PDB entry 8E3Z | electron microscopy, 2.70 A resolution | chains A and N of the 6 polymer chains in the assembly

== Chain A ==
Molecule: Guanine nucleotide-binding protein G(s) subunit alpha isoforms short
Organism: Homo sapiens
Reference sequence: P63092 (GNAS2_HUMAN); residue numbers follow UniProt; this construct covers 1-394
Chain sequence (394 residues; each row starts with the number of its first residue):
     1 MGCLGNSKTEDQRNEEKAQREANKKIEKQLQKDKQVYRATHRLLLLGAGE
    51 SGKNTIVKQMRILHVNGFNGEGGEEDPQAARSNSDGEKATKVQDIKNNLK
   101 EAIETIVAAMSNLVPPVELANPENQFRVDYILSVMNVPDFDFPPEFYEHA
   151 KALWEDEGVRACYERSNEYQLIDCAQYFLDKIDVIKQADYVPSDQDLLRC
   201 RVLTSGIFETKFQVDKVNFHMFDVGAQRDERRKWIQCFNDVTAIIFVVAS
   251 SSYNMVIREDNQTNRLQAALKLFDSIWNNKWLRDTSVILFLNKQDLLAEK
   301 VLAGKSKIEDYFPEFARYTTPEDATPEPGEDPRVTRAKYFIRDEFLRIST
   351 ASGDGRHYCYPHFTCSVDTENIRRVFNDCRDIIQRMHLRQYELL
Not modelled in the structure: 1-15, 62-204, 252-263, 301-307
Differences from the reference sequence: conflict Asn-54 (Ser in P63092), Ala-226 (Gly in P63092), Ala-268 (Glu in P63092), Lys-271 (Asn in P63092), Asp-274 (Lys in P63092), Lys-280 (Arg in P63092), Asp-284 (Thr in P63092), Thr-285 (Ile in P63092), Ser-366 (Ala in P63092)

== Chain N ==
Molecule: Nanobody 35
Organism: Lama glama
Notes: antibody fragment or engineered binder
Chain sequence (138 residues; each row starts with the number of its first residue):
     1 QVQLQESGGGLVQPGGSLRLSCAASGFTFSNYKMNWVRQAPGKGLEWVSD
    51 ISQSGASISYTGSVKGRFTISRDNAKNTLYLQMNSLKPEDTAVYYCARCP
   101 APFTRDCFDVTSTTYAYRGQGTQVTVSSHHHHHHEPEA
Not modelled in the structure: 127-138
Disulfide bonds: Cys-22/Cys-96, Cys-99/Cys-107

== How chain A and chain N interact ==
Pairs across the interface (32; chain A residue first):
  Arg-228(A) / Thr-114(N)  hydrogen bond
  Asp-229(A) / Asp-109(N)
  Asp-229(A) / Ser-112(N)
  Asp-229(A) / Thr-113(N)  hydrogen bond (side chain-backbone)
  Glu-230(A) / Asp-109(N)
  Glu-230(A) / Ser-112(N)
  Glu-230(A) / Thr-114(N)
  Arg-231(A) / Asp-109(N)  hydrogen bond (backbone-side chain)
  Arg-232(A) / Pro-100(N)
  Arg-232(A) / Phe-108(N)
  Arg-232(A) / Asp-109(N)  salt bridge
  Arg-232(A) / Tyr-115(N)
  Asn-264(A) / Glu-46(N)
  Asn-264(A) / Ser-63(N)
  Gln-267(A) / Trp-47(N)
  Gln-267(A) / Thr-61(N)  hydrogen bond
  Gln-267(A) / Gly-62(N)
  Lys-271(A) / Trp-47(N)
  Lys-271(A) / Asp-50(N)  salt bridge
  Ser-275(A) / Asp-106(N)
  Ser-275(A) / Cys-107(N)  hydrogen bond (side chain-backbone)
  Ser-275(A) / Phe-108(N)
  Asn-278(A) / Arg-105(N)  hydrogen bond
  Asn-278(A) / Asp-106(N)
  Asn-279(A) / Asp-106(N)  hydrogen bond (backbone-side chain)
  Asn-279(A) / Phe-108(N)
  Arg-283(A) / Arg-105(N)
  Tyr-311(A) / Gly-62(N)
  Tyr-311(A) / Ser-63(N)
  Pro-313(A) / Gly-62(N)
  Pro-313(A) / Lys-65(N)
  Ser-352(A) / Arg-105(N)  hydrogen bond
Also at the interface, not in a pair above, chain A (19 interface residues in all): Ile-235, Asp-274, Ile-276, Asp-310

== In short ==
The interface between chain A and chain N involves 19 residues on one side and 17 on the other, with 8
hydrogen bonds and 2 salt bridges. Polar contacts include Arg-232(A)/Asp-109(N), Lys-271(A)/Asp-50(N) and
Arg-228(A)/Thr-114(N).
Chain A is Guanine nucleotide-binding protein G(s) subunit alpha isoforms short (Homo sapiens) and chain N is
Nanobody 35 (Lama glama); the structure, Cryo-EM structure of the VPAC1R-VIP-Gs complex, was determined by
electron microscopy together with 8E3X and 8E3Y from the same study.
